7Z13 - chains 5 and A of the 28 polymer chains in the assembly; structure by electron microscopy, 3.40 A resolution.

Chain 5:
Molecule: DNA helicase
From: Saccharomyces cerevisiae
Notes: EC 3.6.4.12
UniProt: A0A6A5PUY8 (A0A6A5PUY8_YEASX); residues 1-775 here = UniProt positions 1-775
Sequence (775 residues; each row starts with the number of its first residue):
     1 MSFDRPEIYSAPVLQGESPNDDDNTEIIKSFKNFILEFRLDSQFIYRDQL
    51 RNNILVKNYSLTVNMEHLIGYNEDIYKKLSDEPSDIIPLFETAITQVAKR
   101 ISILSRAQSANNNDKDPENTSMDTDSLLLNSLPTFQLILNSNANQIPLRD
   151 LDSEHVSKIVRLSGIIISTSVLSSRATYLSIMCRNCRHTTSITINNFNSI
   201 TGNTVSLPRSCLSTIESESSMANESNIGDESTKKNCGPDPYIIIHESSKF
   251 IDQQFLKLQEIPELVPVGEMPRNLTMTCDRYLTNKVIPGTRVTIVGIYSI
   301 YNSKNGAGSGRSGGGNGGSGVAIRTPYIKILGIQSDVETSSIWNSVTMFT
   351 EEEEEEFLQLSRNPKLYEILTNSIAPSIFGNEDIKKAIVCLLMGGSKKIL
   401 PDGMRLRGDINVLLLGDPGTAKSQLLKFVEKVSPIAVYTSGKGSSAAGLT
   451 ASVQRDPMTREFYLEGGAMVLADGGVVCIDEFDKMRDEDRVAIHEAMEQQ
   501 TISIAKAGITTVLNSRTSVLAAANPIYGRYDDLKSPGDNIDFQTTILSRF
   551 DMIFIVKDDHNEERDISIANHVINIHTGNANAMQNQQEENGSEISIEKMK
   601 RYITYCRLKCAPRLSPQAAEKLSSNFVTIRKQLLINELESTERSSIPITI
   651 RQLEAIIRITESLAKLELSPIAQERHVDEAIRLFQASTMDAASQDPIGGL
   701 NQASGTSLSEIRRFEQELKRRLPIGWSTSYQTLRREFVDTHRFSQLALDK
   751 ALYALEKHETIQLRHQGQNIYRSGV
Disordered / not traced: 1-20, 105-129, 199-204, 214-234, 305-317
Ion coordination: Zn2+: Cys183, Cys186, Cys211, Cys236; Mg2+: Ser423 (together with ATP)
Small-molecule neighbours:
  - ATP (adenosine-5'-triphosphate), molecule 1: Ser377, Ile378, Phe379, Asp417, Pro418, Gly419, Thr420, Ala421, Lys422, Ser423, Gln424, Asn524, Ile568, Val572
  - ATP, molecule 2: Met404, Glu498, Gln499, Ser548, Arg549, Ile650, Arg651, Glu654

Chain A:
Molecule: 53-nt DNA strand
Sequence (53 nucleotides; numbered 1 to 53; the number before each row is that of its first residue):
     1 TTTTTTTTTTTTTTTTTTTTTTTTTTAAAAAAAAAAAAAAAAAAAAAAAA
    51 AAA

How chain 5 and chain A interact:
Pairs across the interface (14):
  Ser445(5) with DA45(A), hydrogen bond to the phosphate
  Ala447(5) with DA44(A), phosphate contact
  Ser452(5) with DA44(A), sugar contact
  Val453(5) with DA43(A), sugar contact; DA44(A), phosphate contact
  Arg455(5) with DA40(A), base contact; DA41(A), hydrogen bond to the base
  Arg460(5) with DA39(A), base contact; DA40(A), base contact
  Phe462(5) with DA42(A), sugar contact
  Lys506(5) with DA43(A), phosphate contact; DA44(A), salt bridge to the phosphate
  Ala507(5) with DA42(A), phosphate contact; DA43(A), hydrogen bond to the phosphate
Other interface residues (no listed pair), chain A (8 interface residues in all): DA38

Summary:
The interface between chain 5 and chain A involves 9 residues on one side and 8 on the other, with 3 hydrogen
bonds and 1 salt bridge. Polar pairs include Arg455(5)-DA41(A), Ser445(5)-DA45(A) and Ala507(5)-DA43(A). Chain
5 binds ATP. Cys183(5), Cys186(5), Cys211(5) and Cys236(5) coordinate Zn2+.
Here chain 5 is DNA helicase (Saccharomyces cerevisiae) and chain A is a 53-nt DNA strand. Entry 7Z13 (S.
cerevisiae CMGE dimer nucleating origin DNA melting) was determined by electron microscopy, deposited together
with 7QHS.
